PDB entry 8GWA | electron microscopy, 2.90 A resolution | chains A and a of the 14 polymer chains in the assembly

# Chain A (and a)
Name: Photosystem P840 reaction center, large subunit
From: Chlorobaculum tepidum TLS
Notes: chain a of this document is another copy of the same molecule, construct and numbering; everything in this record applies to it too
UniProt: Q8KAY0 (Q8KAY0_CHLTE); residue numbers follow UniProt; this construct covers 1-731
Sequence (731 residues; numbered 1 to 731; the number before each row is that of its first residue):
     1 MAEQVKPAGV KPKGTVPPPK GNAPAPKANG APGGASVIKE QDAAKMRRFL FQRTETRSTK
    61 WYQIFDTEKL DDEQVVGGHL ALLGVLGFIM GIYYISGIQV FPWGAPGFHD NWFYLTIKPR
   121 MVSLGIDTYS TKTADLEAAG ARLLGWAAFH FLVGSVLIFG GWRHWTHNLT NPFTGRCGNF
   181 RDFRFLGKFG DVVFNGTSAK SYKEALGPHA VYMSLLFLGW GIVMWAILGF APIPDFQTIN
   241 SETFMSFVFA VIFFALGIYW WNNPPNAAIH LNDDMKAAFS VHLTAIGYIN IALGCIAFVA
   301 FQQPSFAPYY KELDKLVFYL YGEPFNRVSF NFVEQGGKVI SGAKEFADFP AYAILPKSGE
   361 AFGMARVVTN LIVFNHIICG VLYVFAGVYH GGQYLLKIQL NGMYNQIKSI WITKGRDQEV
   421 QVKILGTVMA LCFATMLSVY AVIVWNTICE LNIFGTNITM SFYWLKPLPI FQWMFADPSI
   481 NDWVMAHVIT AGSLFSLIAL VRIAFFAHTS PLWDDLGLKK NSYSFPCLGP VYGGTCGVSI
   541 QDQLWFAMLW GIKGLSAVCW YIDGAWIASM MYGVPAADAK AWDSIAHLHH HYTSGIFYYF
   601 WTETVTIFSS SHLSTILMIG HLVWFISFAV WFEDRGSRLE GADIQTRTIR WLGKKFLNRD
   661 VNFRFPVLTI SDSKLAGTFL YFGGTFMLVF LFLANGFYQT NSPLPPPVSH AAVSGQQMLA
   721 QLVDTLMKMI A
Disordered / not traced: 1-41, 709-731 (chain a: 1-46, 709-731)
Ion coordination: bacteriochlorophyll a Mg (9 sites), coordinated by His-79, His-209, Glu-242, His-282, Asn-375, His-376, His-390, His-487, His-612; 4Fe-4S cluster Fe: Cys-527, Cys-536 (shared with Cys-527(a), Cys-536(a) of chain a); Chlorophyll A ester Mg near Lys-553 (its only coordinating residue here); Ca2+: Asp-563, Glu-603, Phe-692, Gly-696; Bacteriochlorophyll A isomer Mg near His-621 (its only coordinating residue here)
Ligand contacts:
  - bacteriochlorophyll a (BCL), molecule 1: Tyr-62, Gln-63, Ile-64, Phe-65, Asp-66, Thr-67, Lys-276, Phe-279, Leu-283, Leu-382, Tyr-383, Ala-386, Tyr-389, His-390, Gln-393, Tyr-523, Gln-541, Leu-544, Trp-545, Met-548, Leu-675, Phe-679
  - bacteriochlorophyll a (BCL), molecule 2: Phe-65, Thr-67, Leu-70, Gln-74, Val-75, Gly-78, His-79, Leu-82, Trp-165, Tyr-202, Asp-274, Met-275, Ala-278, Phe-279, His-282, Leu-283, Ile-286
  - bacteriochlorophyll a (BCL), molecule 3: Asp-72, Val-75, Val-76, His-79, Leu-80, Leu-83, Leu-152, Val-153, Val-156, Leu-157, Phe-180, Phe-183, Phe-185, Phe-194, Ser-198, Ala-199, Lys-200, Ser-201, Tyr-202, Ala-205, Pro-208, His-209, Tyr-212, Met-213, Leu-216
  - bacteriochlorophyll a (BCL), molecule 4: Val-76, Leu-80, Val-156, Leu-157, Phe-159, Gly-160, Arg-163, His-164, Asn-168, Leu-169, Thr-170, Asn-171, Pro-172, Gly-178, Phe-180, Phe-183, Arg-184, Tyr-212
  - bacteriochlorophyll a (BCL), molecule 5: Leu-83, Leu-86, Gly-87, Met-90, Tyr-94, Ile-117, Arg-120, Met-121, Leu-124, Ile-126, Trp-146, Phe-149, His-150, Val-153, Gly-154, Leu-157, Met-213, Leu-216, Phe-217, Trp-220, Val-223, Glu-242, Phe-253, Ile-286, Ile-289, Leu-293
  - bacteriochlorophyll a (BCL), molecule 6: Leu-86, Ile-89, Met-90, Thr-116, Ile-117, Arg-120, Ile-286, Asn-290, Leu-293, Phe-301, Tyr-310, Ile-372, Asn-375, His-376, Cys-379, Tyr-383
  - bacteriochlorophyll a (BCL), molecule 7: Ile-89, Tyr-93, Trp-112, Phe-113, Thr-116, Ile-117, Leu-371, Ile-372, Phe-374, Asn-375, Ile-378, Cys-379, Leu-382, Thr-678, Phe-679, Phe-682, Gly-683, Phe-686, Met-687, Val-689, Phe-690, Leu-693
  - bacteriochlorophyll a (BCL), molecule 8: Asp-110, Asn-111, Trp-112, Phe-113, Leu-320, Tyr-321, Gly-322, His-612, Ile-616, Ile-619, Met-687, Phe-690
  - bacteriochlorophyll a (BCL), molecule 9: Pro-119, Arg-120, Ser-123, Phe-217, Trp-220, Phe-236, Gln-237, Thr-238, Ile-239, Ser-241, Glu-242, Met-245, Ser-246, Phe-249, Leu-293, Phe-301, Ser-305, Phe-306, Tyr-309, Tyr-310
  - bacteriochlorophyll a (BCL), molecule 10: Tyr-202, Lys-203, Ala-205, Leu-206, Gly-207, His-209, Met-213, Phe-253, Pro-265, Ala-267, His-270, Leu-271, Ala-278, Val-281, His-282, Ala-285, Ile-286, Trp-411
  - bacteriochlorophyll a (BCL), molecule 11: Ile-269, His-270, Ala-277, Ser-280, Val-281, Thr-284, Ala-285, Tyr-288, Val-388, Gly-391, Gly-392, Tyr-394, Leu-395, Ser-409, Trp-411, Ile-412, Lys-414, Gly-415, Leu-497, Leu-500, Ala-504, Phe-505
  - bacteriochlorophyll a (BCL), molecule 12: Leu-431, Ala-434, Thr-435, Ser-438, Leu-465, Lys-466, Pro-467, Leu-468, Phe-471, Phe-475, Asp-482, Trp-483, Ala-486, His-487, Thr-490
  - F26 (2-[(1E,3E,5E,7E,9E,11E,13E,15E,17E,19E)-3,7,12,16,20,24-hexamethylpentacosa-1,3,5,7,9,11,13,15,17,19,23-undecaenyl]-1,3,4-trimethyl-benzene): His-79, Leu-82, Leu-83, Val-85, Leu-86, Tyr-202, His-209, Met-213, His-282
  - F39 ([(2R,3S,4S,5R,6R)-6-[(10E,12E,14E)-2,6,10,14,19,23-hexamethyl-25-(2,3,6-trimethylphenyl)pentacosa-6,8,10,12,14,16,18,20,22,24-decaen-2-yl]oxy-3,4,5-tris(oxidanyl)oxan-2-yl]methyl dodecanoate), molecule 1: Phe-236, Gln-237, Tyr-288, Ile-291, Ala-292, Leu-293, Cys-295, Ile-296, Ala-297, Val-299, Ala-300, Phe-301, Gln-303, Ser-305, Phe-306, Ile-372, His-376, Trp-411, Leu-497, Val-501, Ala-504, Phe-505
  - F39, molecule 2: Phe-433, Ala-434, Leu-437, Ser-438, Leu-468, Phe-471
  - F39, molecule 3: Phe-663, Phe-665, Pro-666
  - Chlorophyll A ester (G2O), molecule 1: Met-429, Cys-432, Phe-433, Met-436, Leu-437, Tyr-440, Phe-495, Ile-498, Arg-502, Phe-546, Leu-549, Trp-550
  - Chlorophyll A ester (G2O), molecule 2: Met-436, Leu-437, Tyr-440, Ala-441, Val-444, Ile-448, Phe-454, Phe-495, Leu-549, Trp-550, Lys-553, Met-570, Ile-596, Phe-597, Phe-600, Trp-624, Tyr-681
  - Chlorophyll A ester (G2O), molecule 3: Thr-615, Met-618, Ile-619, His-621, Leu-622, Trp-624, Phe-625, Phe-628
  - Chlorophyll A ester (G2O), molecule 4: Leu-622, Phe-625, Ile-626, Phe-628, Ala-629, Phe-632, Asp-634, Ser-637, Arg-638, Gly-641, Ala-642, Gln-645
  - Bacteriochlorophyll A isomer (GS0), molecule 1: Met-436, Tyr-440, Ile-443, Val-488, Ala-491, Gly-492, Phe-495, Ile-552, Lys-553, Gly-554, Ser-556, Ala-557, Trp-560, Ile-567, Met-570, Ile-596, Phe-600, Thr-604, Ile-607, Phe-608, Leu-617, Gly-620, His-621, Trp-624, Tyr-681, Gly-684, Thr-685, Leu-688, Val-689, Phe-692
  - Bacteriochlorophyll A isomer (GS0), molecule 2: Phe-597, Phe-600, Trp-601, Trp-624
  - 4Fe-4S cluster (SF4): Pro-526, Cys-527, Gly-529, Pro-530, Thr-535, Cys-536, Glu-633, Ile-670

# How chain A and chain a interact
Contacting residue pairs (198; chain A residue first):
  Ala-43(A) / Asp-515(a)
  Met-46(A) / Leu-512(a)  hydrophobic
  Met-46(A) / Asp-515(a)
  Arg-47(A) / Asp-515(a)  hydrogen bond (side chain-backbone)
  Leu-50(A) / Tyr-532(a)  hydrophobic
  Phe-51(A) / Tyr-532(a)  hydrophobic
  Thr-54(A) / Tyr-532(a)
  Thr-54(A) / Gly-533(a)
  Glu-55(A) / Pro-530(a)
  Glu-55(A) / Gly-533(a)
  Phe-325(A) / Asn-452(a)
  Arg-327(A) / Pro-575(a)
  Arg-327(A) / Ala-576(a)  hydrogen bond (side chain-backbone)
  Arg-327(A) / Ala-577(a)
  Ser-329(A) / Val-708(a)
  Phe-330(A) / Ile-458(a)  hydrophobic
  Phe-330(A) / Ala-581(a)  hydrophobic
  Phe-330(A) / Ile-585(a)  hydrophobic
  Ala-343(A) / Val-708(a)
  Val-422(A) / Arg-647(a)
  Lys-423(A) / Trp-651(a)
  Leu-425(A) / Ile-644(a)  hydrophobic
  Gly-426(A) / Thr-648(a)
  Met-429(A) / Ile-644(a)  hydrophobic
  Met-429(A) / Gln-645(a)
  Tyr-440(A) / Leu-622(a)
  Thr-447(A) / Met-618(a)
  Leu-451(A) / Ser-611(a)  hydrogen bond (backbone-side chain)
  Leu-451(A) / Ser-614(a)
  Leu-451(A) / Thr-615(a)
  Leu-451(A) / Met-618(a)  hydrophobic
  Asn-452(A) / Phe-325(a)
  Ile-453(A) / Ser-611(a)
  Ile-453(A) / Thr-615(a)
  Ile-458(A) / Phe-330(a)  hydrophobic
  Thr-459(A) / Phe-330(a)
  Arg-502(A) / Ser-637(a)  hydrogen bond
  Arg-502(A) / Glu-640(a)  salt bridge
  Arg-502(A) / Gly-641(a)
  Phe-506(A) / Ile-644(a)  hydrophobic
  Ser-510(A) / Glu-640(a)  hydrogen bond
  Pro-511(A) / Ile-644(a)  hydrophobic
  Pro-511(A) / Arg-647(a)  hydrogen bond (backbone-side chain)
  Leu-512(A) / Leu-639(a)  hydrophobic
  Leu-512(A) / Glu-640(a)
  Leu-512(A) / Asp-643(a)
  Leu-512(A) / Arg-647(a)
  Trp-513(A) / Glu-640(a)
  Asp-515(A) / Arg-647(a)  salt bridge
  Lys-520(A) / Glu-640(a)  salt bridge
  Cys-527(A) / Pro-530(a)
  Leu-528(A) / Pro-530(a)
  Gly-529(A) / Gly-529(a)
  Gly-529(A) / Pro-530(a)
  Pro-530(A) / Pro-526(a)  hydrophobic
  Pro-530(A) / Cys-527(a)
  Pro-530(A) / Gly-529(a)
  Tyr-532(A) / Arg-635(a)  hydrogen bond (backbone-side chain)
  Tyr-532(A) / Leu-639(a)
  Gly-533(A) / Arg-635(a)  hydrogen bond (backbone-side chain)
  Gly-533(A) / Thr-669(a)
  Gly-533(A) / Ile-670(a)  hydrogen bond (backbone-backbone)
  Gly-534(A) / Arg-635(a)  hydrogen bond (backbone-side chain)
  Gly-534(A) / Gly-636(a)
  Gly-534(A) / Leu-639(a)
  Gly-534(A) / Ile-670(a)
  Thr-535(A) / Gly-636(a)
  Cys-536(A) / Glu-633(a)
  Cys-536(A) / Asp-634(a)
  Cys-536(A) / Arg-635(a)
  Cys-536(A) / Gly-636(a)  hydrogen bond (backbone-backbone)
  Cys-536(A) / Ser-637(a)  hydrogen bond (backbone-backbone)
  Cys-536(A) / Ile-670(a)  hydrophobic
  Gly-537(A) / Glu-633(a)
  Gly-537(A) / Ser-637(a)
  Val-538(A) / Gly-636(a)
  Val-538(A) / Ser-637(a)
  Gln-543(A) / Ser-637(a)  hydrogen bond
  Phe-546(A) / Glu-633(a)
  Phe-546(A) / Asp-634(a)
  Phe-546(A) / Ser-637(a)
  Leu-549(A) / Phe-632(a)  hydrophobic
  Met-570(A) / Met-618(a)  hydrophobic
  Met-571(A) / Phe-608(a)  hydrophobic
  Met-571(A) / Ser-614(a)
  Met-571(A) / Met-618(a)  hydrophobic
  Val-574(A) / Phe-608(a)
  Pro-575(A) / Arg-327(a)
  Pro-575(A) / Ser-609(a)
  Ala-576(A) / Arg-327(a)
  Ala-576(A) / Phe-608(a)
  Ala-576(A) / Ser-609(a)
  Ala-576(A) / Ser-611(a)
  Ala-577(A) / Phe-325(a)  hydrophobic
  Ala-577(A) / Arg-327(a)
  Ala-577(A) / Ser-611(a)
  Ala-581(A) / Phe-330(a)  hydrophobic
  Ser-584(A) / Phe-330(a)
  Phe-597(A) / Phe-608(a)
  Phe-597(A) / Met-618(a)  hydrophobic
  Phe-597(A) / His-621(a)
  Tyr-598(A) / Phe-608(a)  hydrophobic
  Trp-601(A) / Trp-601(a)  hydrogen bond (backbone-side chain)
  Trp-601(A) / Val-605(a)
  Trp-601(A) / Phe-608(a)  hydrophobic
  Val-605(A) / Trp-601(a)
  Phe-608(A) / Met-571(a)  hydrophobic
  Phe-608(A) / Val-574(a)
  Phe-608(A) / Ala-576(a)
  Phe-608(A) / Phe-597(a)
  Phe-608(A) / Tyr-598(a)  hydrophobic
  Phe-608(A) / Trp-601(a)  hydrophobic
  Ser-609(A) / Pro-575(a)
  Ser-609(A) / Ala-576(a)
  Ser-610(A) / Ala-576(a)
  Ser-611(A) / Leu-451(a)  hydrogen bond (side chain-backbone)
  Ser-611(A) / Ile-453(a)
  Ser-611(A) / Ala-576(a)
  Ser-614(A) / Leu-451(a)
  Ser-614(A) / Met-571(a)
  Thr-615(A) / Leu-451(a)
  Leu-617(A) / Phe-597(a)
  Met-618(A) / Thr-447(a)
  Met-618(A) / Leu-451(a)  hydrophobic
  Met-618(A) / Met-570(a)  hydrophobic
  Met-618(A) / Met-571(a)  hydrophobic
  Met-618(A) / Phe-597(a)  hydrophobic
  His-621(A) / Phe-597(a)
  Leu-622(A) / Tyr-440(a)
  Trp-624(A) / Trp-624(a)  hydrophobic
  Phe-628(A) / Trp-624(a)  hydrophobic
  Phe-628(A) / Phe-628(a)  hydrophobic
  Phe-628(A) / Tyr-681(a)
  Val-630(A) / Glu-633(a)
  Trp-631(A) / Trp-631(a)
  Trp-631(A) / Phe-632(a)
  Trp-631(A) / Glu-633(a)  hydrogen bond (backbone-backbone)
  Phe-632(A) / Leu-549(a)  hydrophobic
  Phe-632(A) / Trp-631(a)
  Phe-632(A) / Phe-632(a)  hydrophobic
  Phe-632(A) / Glu-633(a)
  Phe-632(A) / Tyr-681(a)  hydrophobic
  Glu-633(A) / Cys-536(a)
  Glu-633(A) / Gly-537(a)  hydrogen bond (backbone-backbone)
  Glu-633(A) / Phe-546(a)
  Glu-633(A) / Val-630(a)
  Glu-633(A) / Trp-631(a)  hydrogen bond (backbone-backbone)
  Glu-633(A) / Phe-632(a)
  Glu-633(A) / Glu-633(a)
  Glu-633(A) / Ile-670(a)
  Glu-633(A) / Lys-674(a)  hydrogen bond (backbone-side chain)
  Asp-634(A) / Cys-536(a)
  Asp-634(A) / Phe-546(a)
  Arg-635(A) / Tyr-532(a)  hydrogen bond (side chain-backbone)
  Arg-635(A) / Gly-533(a)  hydrogen bond (side chain-backbone)
  Arg-635(A) / Gly-534(a)  hydrogen bond (side chain-backbone)
  Arg-635(A) / Cys-536(a)
  Gly-636(A) / Gly-534(a)
  Gly-636(A) / Thr-535(a)
  Gly-636(A) / Cys-536(a)  hydrogen bond (backbone-backbone)
  Gly-636(A) / Val-538(a)
  Ser-637(A) / Arg-502(a)  hydrogen bond
  Ser-637(A) / Cys-536(a)  hydrogen bond (backbone-backbone)
  Ser-637(A) / Gly-537(a)
  Ser-637(A) / Val-538(a)
  Ser-637(A) / Gln-543(a)  hydrogen bond
  Ser-637(A) / Phe-546(a)
  Leu-639(A) / Leu-512(a)  hydrophobic
  Leu-639(A) / Tyr-532(a)
  Leu-639(A) / Gly-534(a)
  Glu-640(A) / Ser-510(a)  hydrogen bond
  Glu-640(A) / Leu-512(a)
  Glu-640(A) / Trp-513(a)
  Glu-640(A) / Lys-520(a)  salt bridge
  Glu-640(A) / Val-538(a)
  Gly-641(A) / Arg-502(a)
  Asp-643(A) / Leu-512(a)  hydrogen bond (side chain-backbone)
  Ile-644(A) / Leu-425(a)  hydrophobic
  Ile-644(A) / Met-429(a)  hydrophobic
  Ile-644(A) / Phe-506(a)  hydrophobic
  Ile-644(A) / Pro-511(a)  hydrophobic
  Gln-645(A) / Met-429(a)
  Arg-647(A) / Pro-511(a)  hydrogen bond (side chain-backbone)
  Arg-647(A) / Leu-512(a)
  Arg-647(A) / Asp-515(a)  salt bridge
  Thr-648(A) / Gly-426(a)
  Trp-651(A) / Lys-423(a)
  Thr-669(A) / Gly-533(a)
  Ile-670(A) / Gly-533(a)
  Ile-670(A) / Gly-534(a)
  Ile-670(A) / Cys-536(a)  hydrophobic
  Ile-670(A) / Glu-633(a)
  Lys-674(A) / Glu-633(a)  hydrogen bond (side chain-backbone)
  Tyr-681(A) / Phe-628(a)
  Tyr-681(A) / Phe-632(a)  hydrophobic
  Pro-706(A) / Phe-330(a)  hydrophobic
  Pro-707(A) / Arg-327(a)
  Val-708(A) / Arg-327(a)
Also at the interface, not in a pair above, chain A (100 interface residues in all): Val-328, Glu-345, Thr-427, Ile-585, Thr-604, Leu-652
Also at the interface, not in a pair above, chain a (93 interface residues in all): Pro-324, Val-328, Ser-329, Ala-343, Glu-345, Val-422, Thr-427, Ala-430, Leu-516, Leu-528, Asp-578, Ser-584, Ser-610, Leu-617

# In short
100 residues of chain A and 93 residues of chain a are in contact, with 30 hydrogen bonds and 5 salt bridges.
Among the polar pairs are Arg-502(A)/Glu-640(a), Asp-515(A)/Arg-647(a) and Lys-520(A)/Glu-640(a).
Both chains are Photosystem P840 reaction center, large subunit (Chlorobaculum tepidum TLS). Entry 8GWA
(Structure of the intact photosynthetic light-harvesting antenna-reaction center complex from a green sulfur
bacterium) was determined by electron microscopy.
